1IQN - chains A and L; structure by X-ray diffraction, 2.60 A resolution.

Chain A:
Name: coagulation Factor Xa
From: Homo sapiens
Notes: EC 3.4.21.6; fragment: heavy chain, catalytic domain (residues 235-469)
Reference sequence: P00742 (FA10_HUMAN); the construct lacks a stretch of the UniProt sequence and is renumbered around it, so the offset changes along the chain: 16-61 = UniProt 235-280; 62-124 = UniProt 282-344; 125-131 = UniProt 346-352; 132-145 = UniProt 355-368; 4 more segments
Amino-acid sequence (235 residues; numbered 16 to 245 plus 7 insertion-coded residues; 2 numbers in that range are skipped by the numbering (no residue carries them; nothing is unmodelled there); the number before each row is that of its first residue; a row labelled like 131A-131B holds insertion residues (131A, then the next letters in order)):
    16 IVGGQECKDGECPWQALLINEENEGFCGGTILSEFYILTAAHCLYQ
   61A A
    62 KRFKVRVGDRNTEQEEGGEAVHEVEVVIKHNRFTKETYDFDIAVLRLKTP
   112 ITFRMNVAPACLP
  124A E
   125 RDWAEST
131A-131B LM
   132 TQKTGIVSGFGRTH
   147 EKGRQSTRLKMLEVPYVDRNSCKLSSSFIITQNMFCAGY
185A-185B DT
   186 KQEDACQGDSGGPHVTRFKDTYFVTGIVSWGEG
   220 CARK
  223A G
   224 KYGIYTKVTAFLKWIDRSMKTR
UniProt features mapped onto this chain:
  - active site (Charge relay system): His57, Asp102, Ser195
Disulfide bonds: Cys22-Cys27, Cys42-Cys58, Cys168-Cys182, Cys191-Cys220
Metal / ion sites: Ca2+: Asp70, Asn72, Gln75, Glu80
Small-molecule neighbours: XMC (4-[[4-[(6-chloro-2-naphthalenyl)sulfonyl]-6-oxo-1-[[1-(4-pyridinyl)-4-piperidinyl]methyl]-2-piperazinyl]carbonyl]morpholine): Gln61, Lys96, Glu97, Thr98, Tyr99, Phe174, Asp189, Ala190, Cys191, Gln192, Ser195, Val213, Ser214, Trp215, Gly216, Glu217, Gly218, Cys220, Gly226, Ile227, Tyr228

Chain L:
Name: coagulation Factor Xa
From: Homo sapiens
Notes: EC 3.4.21.6; fragment: light chain, epidermal growth factor like domain (residues 84-179)
Reference sequence: P00742 (FA10_HUMAN); residues 44-139 here correspond to UniProt positions 84-179 (UniProt number = residue number + 40)
Amino-acid sequence (96 residues; row label = number of the first residue in the row):
    44 YKDGDQCETSPCQNQGKCKDGLGEYTCTCLEGFEGKNCELFTRKLCSLDN
    94 GDCDQFCHEEQNSVVCSCARGYTLADNGKACIPTGPYPCGKQTLER
Not modelled in the structure: 44-86, 138-139
UniProt features mapped onto this chain:
  - modified residue: Asp63 (3R: -3-hydroxyaspartate)
Disulfide bonds: Cys89-Cys100, Cys96-Cys109, Cys111-Cys124

Interface between chain A and chain L:
Pairs across the interface (44; chain A residue first):
  Asp24(A) - Leu137(L)
  Gly25(A) - Gln135(L)
  Gly25(A) - Thr136(L)  hydrogen bond (backbone-backbone)
  Glu26(A) - Gln135(L)  hydrogen bond (backbone-side chain)
  Pro28(A) - Lys134(L)
  Trp29(A) - Gly133(L)
  Trp29(A) - Lys134(L)
  Trp29(A) - Gln135(L)
  Phe114(A) - Tyr130(L)
  Arg115(A) - Tyr130(L)
  Met116(A) - Tyr130(L)
  Met116(A) - Thr136(L)
  Asn117(A) - Thr136(L)  hydrogen bond (backbone-side chain)
  Ala119(A) - Thr136(L)
  Pro120(A) - Cys132(L)
  Pro120(A) - Gly133(L)  hydrogen bond (backbone-backbone)
  Ala121(A) - Cys132(L)
  Ala121(A) - Gly133(L)
  Cys122(A) - Cys132(L)  disulfide
  Cys122(A) - Gly133(L)  hydrogen bond (side chain-backbone)
  Leu123(A) - Phe99(L)
  Leu123(A) - Arg113(L)
  Pro124(A) - Phe99(L)  hydrophobic
  Glu124A(A) - Phe99(L)
  Glu124A(A) - His101(L)  salt bridge
  Trp127(A) - Asn93(L)  hydrogen bond
  Trp127(A) - Gln98(L)  hydrogen bond (side chain-backbone)
  Trp127(A) - Phe99(L)  hydrophobic
  Trp127(A) - Cys100(L)
  Thr131(A) - Asn93(L)
  Phe203(A) - Asn93(L)
  Phe203(A) - Asp97(L)
  Lys204(A) - Cys96(L)
  Lys204(A) - Asp97(L)
  Asp205(A) - Lys134(L)  hydrogen bond (backbone-side chain)
  Thr206(A) - Gln98(L)
  Thr206(A) - Tyr115(L)
  Thr206(A) - Gly133(L)
  Thr206(A) - Lys134(L)  hydrogen bond
  Tyr207(A) - Gly133(L)  hydrogen bond (backbone-backbone)
  Tyr207(A) - Gln135(L)
  Phe208(A) - Phe99(L)  hydrophobic
  Asp239(A) - Arg113(L)  salt bridge
  Met242(A) - Arg113(L)
Other interface residues (no listed pair), chain A (27 interface residues in all): Val118
Other interface residues (no listed pair), chain L (19 interface residues in all): Asp92, Ala112, Pro131
Disulfides between the chains: Cys122(A)-Cys132(L)

Overview:
Chain A and chain L form an interface of 27 and 19 residues respectively; the contacts include 1 disulfide
bond, 10 hydrogen bonds and 2 salt bridges. Among the polar pairs are Glu124A(A)-His101(L),
Asp239(A)-Arg113(L) and Glu26(A)-Gln135(L). Chain A binds compound XMC.
Here chain A is coagulation Factor Xa and chain L is coagulation Factor Xa, both from Homo sapiens. Entry 1IQN
(Human coagulation factor Xa in complex with M55192) was determined by X-ray diffraction.
